Entry 3ONJ (X-ray diffraction, 1.92 A resolution); this record covers chain A.

Chain A:
Protein: t-SNARE VTI1
Organism: Saccharomyces cerevisiae
Notes: fragment: Habc domain, residues 3-99
UniProtKB: Q04338 (VTI1_YEAST); residues 3-99 here = UniProt positions 3-99
Sequence (97 residues; numbered 3 to 99; the number before each row is that of its first residue):
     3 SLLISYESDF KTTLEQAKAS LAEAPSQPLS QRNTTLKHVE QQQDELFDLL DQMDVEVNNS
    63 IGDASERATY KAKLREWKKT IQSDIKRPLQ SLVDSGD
From the paper describing this entry:
  - mutagenesis - E17R: unchanged growth
  - mutagenesis - E42R, D46R: decreased localization
  - mutagenesis - E17R: unchanged localization

Overview:
From the paper: E42R and D46R reduce localization; E17R leaves growth unchanged.
Chain A is t-SNARE VTI1 (Saccharomyces cerevisiae); the structure, Crystal structure of yeast Vti1p_Habc
domain, was determined by X-ray diffraction together with 3ONK and 3ONL from the same study.
